PDB entry 4FDH | X-ray diffraction, 2.71 A resolution | chains D and E of the 6 polymer chains in the assembly

# Chain D (and E)
Molecule: Cytochrome P450 11B2, mitochondrial
From: Homo sapiens
Notes: EC 1.14.15.4, 1.14.15.5; chain E of this document is another copy of the same molecule, construct and numbering; everything in this record applies to it too
UniProt: P19099 (C11B2_HUMAN); residues 34-503 here = UniProt positions 34-503
Amino-acid sequence (483 residues; each row starts with the number of its first residue):
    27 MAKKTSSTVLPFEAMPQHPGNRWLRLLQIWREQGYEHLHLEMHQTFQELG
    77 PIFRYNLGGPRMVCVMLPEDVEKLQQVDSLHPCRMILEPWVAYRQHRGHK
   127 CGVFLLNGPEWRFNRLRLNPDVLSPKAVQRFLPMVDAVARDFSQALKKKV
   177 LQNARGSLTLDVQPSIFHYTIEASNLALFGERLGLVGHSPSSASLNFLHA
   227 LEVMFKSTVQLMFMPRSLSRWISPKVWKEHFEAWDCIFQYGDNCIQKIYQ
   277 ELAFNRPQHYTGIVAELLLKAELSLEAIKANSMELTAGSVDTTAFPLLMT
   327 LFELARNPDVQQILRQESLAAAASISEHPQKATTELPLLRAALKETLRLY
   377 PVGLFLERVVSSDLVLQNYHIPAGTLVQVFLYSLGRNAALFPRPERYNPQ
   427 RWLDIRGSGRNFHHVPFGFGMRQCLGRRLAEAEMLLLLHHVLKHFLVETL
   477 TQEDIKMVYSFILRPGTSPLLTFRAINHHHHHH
Unresolved in the structure: 27-33, 432-435, 503-509 (chain E: 27-33, 431-436)
Differences from the reference sequence: expression tag (27-33, 504-509)
Swiss-Prot annotation at these positions:
  - binding site (21-hydroxyprogesterone): F381
  - binding site (heme): C450
  - natural variant: N140 (N140NRL: In CMO-1 deficiency), R181 (R181W: In CMO-2 deficiency), T185 (T185I: In CMO-2 deficiency), E198 (E198D: In CMO-2 deficiency), V386 (V386A: In CMO-2 deficiency), L461 (L461P: In CMO-1 deficiency), T498 (T498A: In CMO-2 deficiency)
  - mutagenesis: I112 (I112P: Increases 11-beta- and 18-hydroxylase activities toward 11-deoxycorticosterone; increases 11-beta-hydroxylase activity toward 11-deoxycortisol), D147 (D147E: Increases 11-beta-hydroxylase activity toward 11-deoxycorticosterone and 11-deoxycortisol), K152 (K152N: No significant effect on hydroxylase activities toward 11-deoxycorticosterone and 11-deoxycortisol)
From the paper describing this entry:
  - binding site for fadrozole: W116, F130, F231, W260, E310, A313, T318, F487, I488
  - specificity-determining residues: A320 (proposed by the authors, not directly observed)

# Interface between chain D and chain E
Pairs across the interface - 14 pairs, chain D then chain E:
  N47(D) with W49(E)
  W49(D) with W49(E); L53(E), hydrophobic
  L53(D) with W56(E), hydrophobic; L244(E), hydrophobic; W247(E)
  Q54(D) with W247(E)
  W56(D) with W56(E); W247(E)
  R57(D) with W247(E)
  L244(D) with L53(E), hydrophobic
  W247(D) with L53(E); R57(E)
  I248(D) with W56(E), hydrophobic
Other interface residues (no listed pair), chain D (10 interface residues in all): L50
Other interface residues (no listed pair), chain E (8 interface residues in all): L50, I248

# In short
The interface between chain D and chain E involves 10 residues on one side and 8 on the other. UniProt lists
residue binding 21-hydroxyprogesterone F381(D), heme-binding residue C450(D) and 3 mutagenesis sites on chain
D. From the paper: a binding site for fadrozole at W116(D), F130(D) and F231(D) among others; the specificity
determinant A320(D).
Both chains are Cytochrome P450 11B2, mitochondrial (Homo sapiens). Entry 4FDH (Structure of human aldosterone
synthase, CYP11B2, in complex with fadrozole) was determined by X-ray diffraction (same publication as 4DVQ).
